4L2G - chains A and C; structure by X-ray diffraction, 2.05 A resolution.

Chain A:
Protein: Tankyrase-2
From: Homo sapiens
Notes: EC 2.4.2.30; fragment: C-terminal fragment
UniProt: Q9H2K2 (TNKS2_HUMAN); residues 946-1113 here = UniProt positions 946-1113
Amino-acid sequence (191 residues; each row starts with the number of its first residue):
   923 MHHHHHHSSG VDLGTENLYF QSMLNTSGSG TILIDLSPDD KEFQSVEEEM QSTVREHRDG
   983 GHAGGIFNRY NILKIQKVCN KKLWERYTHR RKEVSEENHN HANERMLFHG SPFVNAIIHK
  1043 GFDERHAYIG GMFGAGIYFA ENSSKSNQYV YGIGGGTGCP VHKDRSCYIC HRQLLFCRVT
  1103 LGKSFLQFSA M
Not modelled in the structure: 923-951, 1113
Differences from the reference sequence: expression tag (923-945)
UniProt features mapped onto this chain:
  - binding site (Zn(2+)): C1081, H1084, C1089, C1092
  - mutagenesis: M1054 (M1054V: Loss of activity)

Chain C:
Protein: Tankyrase-2
From: Homo sapiens
Notes: EC 2.4.2.30; fragment: C-terminal fragment
UniProt: Q9H2K2 (TNKS2_HUMAN); residue numbers follow UniProt; this construct covers 1114-1162
Amino-acid sequence (49 residues; numbered 1114 to 1162; the number before each row is that of its first residue):
  1114 KMAHSPPGHH SVTGRPSVNG LALAEYVIYR GEQAYPEYLI TYQIMRPEG
Not modelled in the structure: 1114, 1162

How chain A and chain C interact:
Contacting residue pairs - 159 pairs, chain A then chain C:
  L955(A) - L1152(C)  hydrophobic
  E964(A) - Y1151(C)  hydrogen bond
  V968(A) - Y1151(C)  hydrophobic
  V968(A) - I1153(C)  hydrophobic
  M972(A) - I1153(C)  hydrophobic
  M972(A) - Y1155(C)  hydrophobic
  R977(A) - N1132(C)
  R977(A) - L1134(C)
  R977(A) - A1135(C)
  R980(A) - V1131(C)
  R980(A) - N1132(C)
  G986(A) - I1157(C)
  I988(A) - P1160(C)
  F989(A) - I1157(C)  hydrophobic
  F989(A) - M1158(C)
  N990(A) - P1160(C)
  R991(A) - M1158(C)  hydrogen bond (backbone-backbone)
  Y992(A) - Y1155(C)  hydrophobic
  Y992(A) - Q1156(C)
  Y992(A) - M1158(C)
  N993(A) - Y1155(C)
  N993(A) - Q1156(C)  hydrogen bond (backbone-backbone)
  N993(A) - M1158(C)
  I994(A) - T1154(C)
  I994(A) - Y1155(C)  hydrophobic
  L995(A) - T1154(C)  hydrogen bond (backbone-backbone)
  L995(A) - Y1155(C)
  L995(A) - Q1156(C)
  K996(A) - L1152(C)
  K996(A) - I1153(C)
  K996(A) - T1154(C)  hydrogen bond (backbone-backbone)
  I997(A) - L1152(C)
  Q998(A) - E1150(C)
  Q998(A) - Y1151(C)
  Q998(A) - L1152(C)  hydrogen bond (backbone-backbone)
  K999(A) - E1150(C)
  K999(A) - Y1151(C)
  V1000(A) - Y1148(C)  hydrogen bond (backbone-side chain)
  V1000(A) - P1149(C)
  V1000(A) - E1150(C)  hydrogen bond (backbone-backbone)
  V1000(A) - L1152(C)
  C1001(A) - Y1148(C)
  N1002(A) - Y1148(C)  hydrogen bond (backbone-side chain)
  L1005(A) - Y1148(C)
  W1006(A) - Y1148(C)  hydrophobic
  W1006(A) - E1150(C)
  R1008(A) - E1145(C)
  Y1009(A) - E1145(C)
  Y1009(A) - Q1146(C)
  Y1009(A) - A1147(C)
  Y1009(A) - Y1148(C)
  R1012(A) - R1143(C)
  R1012(A) - E1145(C)
  R1012(A) - Q1146(C)  hydrogen bond
  V1016(A) - H1123(C)
  V1016(A) - Q1146(C)
  E1019(A) - H1123(C)  salt bridge
  R1027(A) - Y1139(C)  hydrogen bond
  L1029(A) - Y1139(C)  hydrophobic
  V1036(A) - L1152(C)  hydrophobic
  F1044(A) - G1144(C)
  F1044(A) - A1147(C)  hydrophobic
  E1046(A) - M1115(C)
  A1049(A) - M1115(C)  hydrophobic
  F1055(A) - V1125(C)  hydrophobic
  F1055(A) - G1127(C)
  F1055(A) - V1140(C)  hydrophobic
  F1055(A) - Y1142(C)  hydrogen bond (backbone-side chain)
  A1057(A) - M1115(C)
  A1057(A) - A1116(C)  hydrogen bond (backbone-backbone)
  A1057(A) - Y1142(C)
  G1058(A) - M1115(C)
  G1058(A) - V1140(C)
  G1058(A) - I1141(C)
  G1058(A) - Y1142(C)
  I1059(A) - M1115(C)  hydrophobic
  I1059(A) - Y1139(C)
  I1059(A) - V1140(C)
  I1059(A) - I1141(C)  hydrogen bond (backbone-backbone)
  I1059(A) - G1144(C)
  Y1060(A) - Y1139(C)
  Y1060(A) - V1140(C)  hydrophobic
  F1061(A) - E1138(C)
  F1061(A) - Y1139(C)  hydrogen bond (backbone-backbone)
  F1061(A) - I1141(C)  hydrophobic
  F1061(A) - A1147(C)  hydrophobic
  E1063(A) - L1136(C)
  E1063(A) - A1137(C)  hydrogen bond (backbone-backbone)
  E1063(A) - Y1139(C)  hydrogen bond
  N1064(A) - A1135(C)
  N1064(A) - L1136(C)  hydrogen bond (side chain-backbone)
  K1067(A) - E1138(C)
  N1069(A) - Y1155(C)  hydrogen bond
  N1069(A) - I1157(C)
  V1072(A) - Y1155(C)
  S1088(A) - I1157(C)
  C1089(A) - I1157(C)
  Y1090(A) - Q1156(C)
  Y1090(A) - I1157(C)
  Y1090(A) - M1158(C)
  Y1090(A) - R1159(C)
  I1091(A) - Q1156(C)  hydrogen bond (backbone-side chain)
  C1092(A) - Q1156(C)
  H1093(A) - Y1155(C)
  H1093(A) - Q1156(C)
  R1094(A) - I1153(C)
  R1094(A) - T1154(C)
  R1094(A) - Y1155(C)  hydrogen bond (backbone-backbone)
  R1094(A) - I1157(C)
  Q1095(A) - L1152(C)
  Q1095(A) - I1153(C)
  Q1095(A) - T1154(C)  hydrogen bond
  Q1095(A) - Y1155(C)
  L1096(A) - Y1151(C)
  L1096(A) - L1152(C)
  L1096(A) - I1153(C)  hydrogen bond (backbone-backbone)
  L1096(A) - Y1155(C)
  L1097(A) - P1149(C)  hydrophobic
  L1097(A) - Y1151(C)
  L1097(A) - L1152(C)  hydrophobic
  F1098(A) - E1150(C)  hydrogen bond (backbone-backbone)
  F1098(A) - Y1151(C)  hydrogen bond (backbone-backbone)
  C1099(A) - Y1148(C)
  C1099(A) - P1149(C)  hydrophobic
  R1100(A) - A1147(C)
  R1100(A) - Y1148(C)  hydrogen bond (backbone-backbone)
  R1100(A) - E1150(C)  salt bridge
  V1101(A) - I1141(C)  hydrophobic
  V1101(A) - Q1146(C)
  T1102(A) - I1141(C)
  T1102(A) - Q1146(C)  hydrogen bond (backbone-backbone)
  L1103(A) - H1123(C)
  L1103(A) - S1124(C)  hydrogen bond (backbone-side chain)
  L1103(A) - Y1139(C)  hydrophobic
  G1104(A) - H1123(C)
  K1105(A) - G1121(C)
  K1105(A) - H1122(C)
  K1105(A) - H1123(C)  hydrogen bond (backbone-backbone)
  K1105(A) - S1124(C)
  S1106(A) - H1122(C)
  S1106(A) - S1124(C)  hydrogen bond
  S1106(A) - V1125(C)
  S1106(A) - T1126(C)  hydrogen bond
  F1107(A) - P1119(C)  hydrophobic
  F1107(A) - H1122(C)
  F1107(A) - S1124(C)  hydrogen bond (backbone-backbone)
  F1107(A) - V1125(C)
  F1107(A) - T1126(C)  hydrogen bond (backbone-backbone)
  L1108(A) - T1126(C)
  L1108(A) - R1128(C)
  Q1109(A) - T1126(C)  hydrogen bond (backbone-backbone)
  Q1109(A) - G1127(C)
  Q1109(A) - R1128(C)  hydrogen bond (backbone-backbone)
  F1110(A) - R1128(C)
  S1111(A) - R1128(C)  hydrogen bond (backbone-backbone)
  S1111(A) - P1129(C)
  S1111(A) - S1130(C)  hydrogen bond (backbone-backbone)
  A1112(A) - S1130(C)
  A1112(A) - V1131(C)  hydrophobic
Interface residues without a listed pair, chain A (81 interface residues in all): L958, T975, E978, G987, N1020, M1028, F1030, I1039, I1040, A1062
Interface residues without a listed pair, chain C (43 interface residues in all): E1161

Overview:
Chain A and chain C form an interface of 81 and 43 residues respectively, with 37 hydrogen bonds and 2 salt
bridges. Among the polar pairs are E1019(A)-H1123(C), R1100(A)-E1150(C) and E964(A)-Y1151(C). Curated
annotation (UniProt) lists 4 Zn2+-binding residues and one mutagenesis site on chain A.
Chain A is Tankyrase-2 and chain C is Tankyrase-2, both from Homo sapiens; the structure, Tankyrase 2 in
complex with 6- fluoro flavone, was determined by X-ray diffraction (same publication as 4KZL, 4KZQ, 4KZU,
4L09, 4L0B, 4L0I and 10 further entries).
